6STR - chains A and B; structure by X-ray diffraction, 1.80 A resolution.

== Chain A (and B) ==
Name: Arundo donax Lectin (ADL)
From: Arundo donax
Notes: chain B of this document is another copy of the same molecule, construct and numbering; everything in this record applies to it too
Chain sequence (170 residues; row label = number of the first residue in the row):
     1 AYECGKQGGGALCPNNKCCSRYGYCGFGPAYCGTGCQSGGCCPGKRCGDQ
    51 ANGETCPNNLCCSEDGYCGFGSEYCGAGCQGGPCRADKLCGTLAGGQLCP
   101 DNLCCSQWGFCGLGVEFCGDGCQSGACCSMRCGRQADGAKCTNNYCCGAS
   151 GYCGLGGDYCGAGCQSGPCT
Not modelled in the structure: 92-96
Disulfide bonds: Cys4-Cys19, Cys13-Cys25, Cys18-Cys32, Cys36-Cys41, Cys47-Cys62, Cys56-Cys68, Cys61-Cys75, Cys79-Cys84, Cys90-Cys105, Cys99-Cys111, Cys104-Cys118, Cys122-Cys127, Cys132-Cys147, Cys141-Cys153, Cys146-Cys160, Cys164-Cys169
Ligand contacts:
  - N-acetylglucosamine (NAG; 2-acetamido-2-deoxy-beta-D-glucopyranose), molecule 1: Asp87, Ser106, Trp108, Phe110, Glu116, Phe117
  - N-acetylglucosamine (NAG), molecule 2: Gly156, Gly157, Asp158

== Chain A / chain B interface ==
Disulfides between the chains: Cys42(A)-Cys128(B), Cys128(A)-Cys42(B)
Contacting residue pairs - 99 pairs, chain A then chain B:
  Gly10(A) with Pro14(B)
  Ala11(A) with Leu12(B)
  Leu12(A) with Ala11(B); Leu12(B), hydrogen bond (backbone-backbone); Cys13(B)
  Cys13(A) with Leu12(B)
  Pro14(A) with Gly10(B); Leu12(B), hydrophobic
  Asn15(A) with Asp101(B); Asn102(B), hydrogen bond (backbone-side chain)
  Asn16(A) with Asn59(B), hydrogen bond; Asp101(B), hydrogen bond (side chain-backbone); Leu103(B); Leu113(B)
  Cys25(A) with Gly156(B)
  Gly26(A) with Leu155(B)
  Phe27(A) with Asn102(B); Ala126(B), hydrophobic; Tyr145(B); Gly154(B); Leu155(B), hydrogen bond (backbone-backbone); Tyr159(B)
  Gly28(A) with Cys153(B); Tyr159(B)
  Pro29(A) with Cys128(B); Tyr152(B), hydrophobic; Tyr159(B)
  Ala30(A) with Asp158(B); Tyr159(B), hydrogen bond (backbone-side chain)
  Tyr31(A) with Leu155(B); Gly156(B); Gly157(B), hydrogen bond (side chain-backbone); Asp158(B), hydrogen bond (side chain-backbone); Tyr159(B), hydrophobic
  Cys42(A) with Cys128(B), disulfide
  Pro43(A) with Val115(B), hydrophobic
  Asn58(A) with Asn58(B); Asn59(B), hydrogen bond (backbone-side chain)
  Asn59(A) with Asn16(B), hydrogen bond; Asn58(B), hydrogen bond (side chain-backbone); Leu60(B); Phe70(B)
  Leu60(A) with Asn59(B)
  Gly69(A) with Leu113(B)
  Phe70(A) with Asn59(B); Pro83(B), hydrophobic; Gly112(B); Leu113(B), hydrogen bond (backbone-backbone); Phe117(B)
  Gly71(A) with Phe117(B)
  Ser72(A) with Asp87(B)
  Glu73(A) with Glu116(B); Phe117(B)
  Tyr74(A) with Leu113(B); Gly114(B); Val115(B); Glu116(B), hydrogen bond
  Pro83(A) with Phe70(B), hydrophobic; Pro83(B), hydrophobic
  Arg85(A) with Arg85(B), hydrogen bond (backbone-side chain); Asp87(B), salt bridge
  Asp87(A) with Ser72(B); Arg85(B), salt bridge
  Asp101(A) with Asn15(B); Asn16(B), hydrogen bond (backbone-side chain)
  Asn102(A) with Asn15(B), hydrogen bond (side chain-backbone); Phe27(B)
  Leu103(A) with Asn16(B)
  Gly112(A) with Phe70(B)
  Leu113(A) with Asn16(B); Gly69(B); Phe70(B), hydrogen bond (backbone-backbone); Tyr74(B)
  Gly114(A) with Tyr74(B)
  Val115(A) with Pro43(B), hydrophobic; Tyr74(B)
  Glu116(A) with Tyr74(B), hydrogen bond
  Phe117(A) with Phe70(B); Gly71(B); Glu73(B)
  Ala126(A) with Phe27(B), hydrophobic
  Cys128(A) with Pro29(B); Cys42(B), disulfide
  Tyr145(A) with Phe27(B)
  Cys153(A) with Gly28(B)
  Gly154(A) with Phe27(B)
  Leu155(A) with Gly26(B); Phe27(B), hydrogen bond (backbone-backbone); Tyr31(B)
  Gly156(A) with Cys25(B); Tyr31(B)
  Gly157(A) with Tyr31(B), hydrogen bond (backbone-side chain)
  Asp158(A) with Ala30(B); Tyr31(B), hydrogen bond (backbone-side chain)
  Tyr159(A) with Phe27(B); Gly28(B); Pro29(B); Ala30(B), hydrogen bond (side chain-backbone); Tyr31(B), hydrophobic
Other interface residues (no listed pair), chain A (55 interface residues in all): Glu3, Lys17, Gly40, Cys68, Cys84, Ala86, Cys111, Tyr152
Other interface residues (no listed pair), chain B (55 interface residues in all): Glu3, Lys17, Gly40, Thr55, Cys68, Ala86, Cys111

== Summary ==
The chain A/chain B interface involves 55 residues from each chain, with 2 disulfide bonds, 22 hydrogen bonds
and 2 salt bridges. Polar contacts include Arg85(A)-Asp87(B), Asn15(A)-Asn102(B) and Asn16(A)-Asn59(B).
Ligands of chain A: N-acetylglucosamine.
Both chains are Arundo donax Lectin (ADL) (Arundo donax). Entry 6STR (Three dimensional structure of the giant
reed (Arundodonax) lectin (ADL) complex with N,N'-Diacetylchitobiose; 60 seconds soaking) was determined by
X-ray diffraction together with 6STN, 6STO, 6STP and 6STQ from the same study.
